Entry 5Y60 (electron microscopy, 7.50 A resolution (low resolution: residue-level contacts below are approximate; hydrogen-bond / salt-bridge calls are withheld)); this record covers chains R and S of the 26 polymer chains in the assembly.

[Chain R (and S)]
Molecule: V-type ATP synthase, subunit K
Source organism: Thermus thermophilus HB8
Notes: chain S of this document is another copy of the same molecule, construct and numbering; everything in this record applies to it too
Reference sequence: Q5SIT7 (Q5SIT7_THET8); residues -18 to 80 here correspond to UniProt positions 1-99 (UniProt number = residue number + 19)
Chain sequence (99 residues; each row starts with the number of its first residue; numbers below 1 keep their minus sign (Met-18 is residue -18)):
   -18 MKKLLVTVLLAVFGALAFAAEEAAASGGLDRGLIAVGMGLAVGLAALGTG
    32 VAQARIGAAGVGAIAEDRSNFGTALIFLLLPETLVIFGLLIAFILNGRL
Unresolved in the structure: -18 to 4

[Chain R / chain S interface]
Contacting residue pairs (9; chain R residue first):
  Gly9(R) - Ala6(S)
  Gly9(R) - Gly8(S)
  Leu10(R) - Gly8(S)
  Ala33(R) - Ala35(S)
  Arg36(R) - Ala39(S)
  Ile37(R) - Ala35(S)
  Ile37(R) - Ala39(S)
  Gly78(R) - Ala5(S)
  Arg79(R) - Ala5(S)
Also at the interface, not in a pair above, chain R (9 interface residues in all): Gly8, Asp11
Also at the interface, not in a pair above, chain S (8 interface residues in all): Ser7, Gly31, Gly38

[Summary]
9 residues of chain R and 8 residues of chain S are in contact.
Both chains are V-type ATP synthase, subunit K (Thermus thermophilus HB8). Entry 5Y60 (V/A-type
ATPase/synthase from Thermus thermophilus, rotational state 3) was determined by electron microscopy together
with 5Y5Y, 5Y5X and 5Y5Z from the same study.
